PDB entry 5VTB | X-ray diffraction, 2.40 A resolution | chains A and B

[Chain A]
Protein: Histone-binding protein RBBP4
From: Homo sapiens
UniProt: Q09028 (RBBP4_HUMAN); residue numbers follow UniProt; this construct covers 1-425
Sequence (432 residues; row label = number of the first residue in the row; numbers below 1 keep their minus sign (Gly-6 is residue -6)):
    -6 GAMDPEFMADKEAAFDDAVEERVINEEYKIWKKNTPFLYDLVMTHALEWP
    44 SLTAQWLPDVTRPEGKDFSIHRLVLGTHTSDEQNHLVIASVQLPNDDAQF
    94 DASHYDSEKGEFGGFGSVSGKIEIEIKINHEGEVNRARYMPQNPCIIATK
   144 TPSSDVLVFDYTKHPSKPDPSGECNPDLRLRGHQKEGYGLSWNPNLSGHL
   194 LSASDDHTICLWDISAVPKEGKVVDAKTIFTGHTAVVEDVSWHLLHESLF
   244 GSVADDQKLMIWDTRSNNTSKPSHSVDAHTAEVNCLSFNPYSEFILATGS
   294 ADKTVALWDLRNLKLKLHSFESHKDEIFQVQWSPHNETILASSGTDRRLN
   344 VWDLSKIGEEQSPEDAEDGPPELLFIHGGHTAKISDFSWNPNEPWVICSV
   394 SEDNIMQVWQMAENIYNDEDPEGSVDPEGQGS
Disordered / not traced: -6 to 24, 55-58, 89-112, 353-362, 412-425
Differences from the reference sequence: expression tag (-6 to 0)

[Chain B]
Protein: B-cell lymphoma/leukemia 11A
UniProt: Q9H165 (BC11A_HUMAN); numbering as in UniProt (aligned over 2-16)
Sequence (15 residues; each row starts with the number of its first residue):
     2 SRRKQGKPQHLSKRE
Disordered / not traced: 2
From the paper describing this entry:
  - binding site for glycerol: Arg4
  - contacts within the chain: Pro9-Gln10 (hydrogen bond), Leu12-Lys14 (backbone contact)
  - conformationally variable residues (order/disorder transition): Ser2

[Interface between chain A and chain B]
Pairs across the interface (34):
  His38(A) - Glu16(B)  salt bridge
  Ala39(A) - Leu12(B)  hydrophobic
  Leu40(A) - Leu12(B)
  Glu41(A) - Gln10(B)
  Glu41(A) - His11(B)  salt bridge
  Glu41(A) - Leu12(B)  hydrogen bond (backbone-backbone)
  Glu41(A) - Lys14(B)
  Glu41(A) - Arg15(B)  salt bridge
  Trp42(A) - Pro9(B)
  Trp42(A) - Gln10(B)
  Trp42(A) - His11(B)
  Pro43(A) - Gln6(B)
  Pro43(A) - Pro9(B)  hydrophobic
  Pro43(A) - Gln10(B)
  His71(A) - Gln6(B)
  His71(A) - Pro9(B)
  Thr72(A) - Pro9(B)
  Ser73(A) - Pro9(B)
  Ile117(A) - Glu16(B)
  Lys120(A) - Arg15(B)
  Lys120(A) - Glu16(B)
  Glu126(A) - Lys5(B)  salt bridge
  Asn128(A) - Lys5(B)  hydrogen bond
  Arg129(A) - Arg4(B)
  Pro145(A) - Lys5(B)
  Glu179(A) - Lys5(B)  salt bridge
  Tyr181(A) - Arg4(B)
  Tyr181(A) - Lys5(B)
  Glu231(A) - Arg4(B)  salt bridge
  Asn277(A) - Arg4(B)
  Phe321(A) - Arg4(B)
  Glu395(A) - Gln6(B)
  Asn397(A) - Gln10(B)  hydrogen bond (side chain-backbone)
  Asn397(A) - Leu12(B)
Also at the interface, not in a pair above, chain A (25 interface residues in all): Leu45, Ile115, Asp396
Interface features reported in the paper:
  - residue pairs: His38(A)-Glu16(B) (hydrogen bond), Glu41(A)-His11(B) (hydrogen bond), Glu41(A)-Arg15(B), His71(A)-Pro9(B), Glu126(A)-Lys5(B), Asn128(A)-Lys5(B), Glu179(A)-Lys5(B), Glu231(A)-Arg4(B) (hydrogen bond), Glu395(A)-Gln6(B) (backbone contact)
  - interface residues, chain B: Lys14(B)

[In short]
The interface between chain A and chain B involves 25 residues on one side and 10 on the other, with 3
hydrogen bonds and 6 salt bridges. Among the polar pairs are His38(A)-Glu16(B), Glu41(A)-His11(B) and
Glu41(A)-Arg15(B). The paper describes hydrogen bonds between His38(A) and Glu16(B), Glu41(A) and His11(B) and
Glu231(A) and Arg4(B); contacts between Glu41(A) and Arg15(B), His71(A) and Pro9(B) and Glu126(A) and Lys5(B)
among others; a backbone contact between Glu395(A) and Gln6(B). The paper reports a binding site for glycerol
at Arg4(B); the interface residue Lys14(B).
Here chain A is Histone-binding protein RBBP4 (Homo sapiens) and chain B is B-cell lymphoma/leukemia 11A.
Entry 5VTB (Crystal structure of RBBP4 bound to BCL11a peptide) was determined by X-ray diffraction.
